6I5J - chains A and K of the 5 polymer chains in the assembly; structure by X-ray diffraction, 2.80 A resolution.

# Chain A
Protein: Suppressor of cytokine signaling 2
From: Homo sapiens
UniProtKB: O14508 (SOCS2_HUMAN); residue numbers follow UniProt; this construct covers 30-198
Sequence (169 residues; each row starts with the number of its first residue):
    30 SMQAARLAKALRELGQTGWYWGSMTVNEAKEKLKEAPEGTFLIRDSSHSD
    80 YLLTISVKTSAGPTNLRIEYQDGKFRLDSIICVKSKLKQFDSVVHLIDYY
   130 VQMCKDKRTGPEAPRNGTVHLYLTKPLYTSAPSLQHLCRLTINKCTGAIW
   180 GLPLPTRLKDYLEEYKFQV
Not modelled in the structure: 138
Sequence notes: engineered mutation Met31 (Pro in O14508)
Modified residues: Cys111 (S-(dimethylarsenic)cysteine; CAS); Cys133 (S-(dimethylarsenic)cysteine; CAS)
Swiss-Prot annotation at these positions:
  - modified residue (Phosphoserine): Ser30, Ser52
  - cross-link: Lys173 (Glycyl lysine isopeptide (Lys-Gly) (interchain with G-Cter in ubiquitin))
  - natural variant: Ser52 (S52N: Increased protein half-life), Asn94 (N94D: Decreased ability to bind phosphorylated substrates), Arg96 (R96L: Decreased ability to bind phosphorylated substrates), Leu106 (L106V: Does not affect ability to bind phosphorylated substrates), Cys133 (C133Y: Does not affect ability to bind phosphorylated substrates)
  - mutagenesis: Arg73 (R73E: Impaired ability to mediate ubiquitination of GHR), Lys87 (K87R: No effect on protein half-life), Lys154 (K154R: No effect on protein half-life), Leu163 (L163P: Abolished interaction with ELOB and ELOC, preventing formation of the ECS(SOCS2) complex), Cys167 (C167F: Abolished interaction with ELOB and ELOC, preventing formation of the ECS(SOCS2) complex), Lys173 (K173R: Increased protein half-life)
Metal / ion sites: Co2+: His149 (shared with His4(K) of chain K)
What the authors report for this chain:
  - conformationally variable residues (loop rearrangement, order/disorder transition): Asp107 to Leu116, Lys136 to Asn145
  - mutagenesis - L106V, C133Y: unchanged binding to Growth hormone receptor peptide (chain K)

# Chain K
Protein: Growth hormone receptor peptide
Sequence (11 residues; each row starts with the number of its first residue; numbers below 1 keep their minus sign (Pro-4 is residue -4)):
    -4 PVPDYTSIHIX
Not modelled in the structure: -4
Modified residues: Tyr0 (O-phosphotyrosine; PTR); VLM (valinylamine) at position 6
Metal / ion sites: Co2+: His4 (shared with His149(A) of chain A)

# Interface between chain A and chain K
Contacting residue pairs (24):
  Thr88(A) - Ile5(K)
  Ile109(A) - VLM_6(K)
  Tyr128(A) - Pro-2(K)  hydrophobic
  Tyr129(A) - Ile3(K)  hydrophobic
  Met132(A) - Asp-1(K)
  Met132(A) - Tyr0(K)
  Met132(A) - Thr1(K)
  Met132(A) - Ile3(K)  hydrophobic
  Cys133(A) - Tyr0(K)
  Cys133(A) - Thr1(K)
  Cys133(A) - Ile3(K)
  Lys136(A) - Tyr0(K)
  Arg137(A) - Tyr0(K)
  Thr147(A) - His4(K)
  Thr147(A) - Ile5(K)
  Thr147(A) - VLM_6(K)
  Val148(A) - Ile3(K)
  Val148(A) - His4(K)
  Val148(A) - Ile5(K)  hydrogen bond (backbone-backbone)
  His149(A) - Tyr0(K)
  His149(A) - Ile3(K)
  His149(A) - His4(K)  hydrogen bond
  Leu150(A) - Ile3(K)  hydrogen bond (backbone-backbone)
  Leu150(A) - Ile5(K)  hydrophobic
Also at the interface, not in a pair above, chain A (15 interface residues in all): Leu95, Gln131, Asp135
Also at the interface, not in a pair above, chain K (10 interface residues in all): Val-3, Ser2

# In short
15 residues of chain A and 10 residues of chain K are in contact; the contacts include 3 hydrogen bonds. Polar
contacts include His149(A)-His4(K), Val148(A)-Ile5(K) and Leu150(A)-Ile3(K). The paper reports that L106V and
C133Y of chain A leave binding to Growth hormone receptor peptide (chain K) unchanged; conformational
variability at Asp107(A) and Lys136(A).
Here chain A is Suppressor of cytokine signaling 2 (Homo sapiens) and chain K is Growth hormone receptor
peptide. Entry 6I5J (Crystal structure of SOCS2:Elongin C:Elongin B in complex with growth hormone receptor
peptide) was determined by X-ray diffraction (same publication as 6I4X and 6I5N).
